PDB entry 6OX6 | X-ray diffraction, 2.17 A resolution | chains A and B

Chain A:
Name: Tas1
Source organism: Pseudomonas aeruginosa
Reference sequence: A0A232D9K2 (A0A232D9K2_PSEAI); residues 1-439 here correspond to UniProt positions 22-460 (UniProt number = residue number + 21)
Amino-acid sequence (439 residues; numbered 1 to 439; the number before each row is that of its first residue):
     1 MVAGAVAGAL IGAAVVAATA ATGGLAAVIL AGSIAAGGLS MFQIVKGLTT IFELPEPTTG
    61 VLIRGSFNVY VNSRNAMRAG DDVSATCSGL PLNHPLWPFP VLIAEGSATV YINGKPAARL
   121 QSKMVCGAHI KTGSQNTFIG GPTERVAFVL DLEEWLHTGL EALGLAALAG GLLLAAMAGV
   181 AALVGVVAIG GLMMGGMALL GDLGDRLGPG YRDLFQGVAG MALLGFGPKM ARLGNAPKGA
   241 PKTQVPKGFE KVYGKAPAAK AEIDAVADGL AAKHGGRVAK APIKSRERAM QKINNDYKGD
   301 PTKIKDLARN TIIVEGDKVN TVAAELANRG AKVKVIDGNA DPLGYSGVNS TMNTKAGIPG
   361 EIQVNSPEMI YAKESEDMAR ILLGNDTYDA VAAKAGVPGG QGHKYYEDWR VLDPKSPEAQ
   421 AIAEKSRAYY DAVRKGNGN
Disordered / not traced: 1-242, 437-439
Modified positions: Mse1, Mse41, Mse77, Mse124, Mse177, Mse193, Mse194, Mse197, Mse221, Mse230 (selenomethionine); Mse290, Mse352, Mse369, Mse378 (selenomethionine; parent Met)

Chain B:
Name: Pa14_01140
Source organism: Pseudomonas aeruginosa
Reference sequence: A0A090A233 (A0A090A233_PSEAI); numbering as in UniProt (aligned over 1-77)
Amino-acid sequence (77 residues; each row starts with the number of its first residue):
     1 MAIEKGEAFA RRDIYIDYDF EDVTYRWDHR QGTIHVRFYG EAESPEPVEH DNRLFNDALR
    61 FGREITREEY ETGFPKG
Disordered / not traced: 1

Interface between chain A and chain B:
Contacting residue pairs - 62 pairs, chain A then chain B:
  Lys292(A) - Arg53(B)
  Asn295(A) - Asn52(B)  hydrogen bond (backbone-side chain)
  Asp296(A) - Phe38(B)
  Asp296(A) - Asn52(B)  hydrogen bond
  Asp296(A) - Arg53(B)  salt bridge
  Asp296(A) - Leu54(B)  hydrogen bond (side chain-backbone)
  Tyr297(A) - Glu21(B)  hydrogen bond
  Tyr297(A) - Phe38(B)  hydrophobic
  Tyr297(A) - Arg53(B)  hydrogen bond
  Tyr297(A) - Leu54(B)  hydrophobic
  Lys298(A) - Val36(B)
  Lys298(A) - Ser44(B)
  Lys298(A) - Glu46(B)  salt bridge
  Lys298(A) - Pro47(B)  hydrogen bond (side chain-backbone)
  Lys298(A) - Val48(B)
  Lys303(A) - Phe38(B)
  Lys303(A) - Glu41(B)  salt bridge
  Lys305(A) - Glu21(B)  salt bridge
  Lys332(A) - Asp19(B)  salt bridge
  Lys332(A) - Phe20(B)
  Lys332(A) - Asp22(B)
  Lys334(A) - Tyr18(B)
  Lys334(A) - Phe20(B)
  Lys334(A) - Phe61(B)
  Ile336(A) - Phe61(B)  hydrophobic
  Ala340(A) - Ala2(B)
  Asp341(A) - Arg60(B)  salt bridge
  Asp341(A) - Phe61(B)
  Pro342(A) - Ala2(B)
  Pro342(A) - Arg60(B)
  Leu343(A) - Arg60(B)
  Tyr345(A) - Arg60(B)
  Asn349(A) - Phe20(B)
  Thr351(A) - Phe20(B)
  Tyr406(A) - Arg60(B)
  Trp409(A) - Lys5(B)  hydrogen bond (backbone-side chain)
  Trp409(A) - Asn56(B)
  Trp409(A) - Leu59(B)  hydrophobic
  Trp409(A) - Arg60(B)
  Arg410(A) - Lys5(B)  hydrogen bond (backbone-side chain)
  Arg410(A) - His50(B)
  Arg410(A) - Asp51(B)  hydrogen bond (side chain-backbone)
  Arg410(A) - Arg53(B)
  Arg410(A) - Asn56(B)
  Val411(A) - His50(B)  hydrogen bond (backbone-side chain)
  Val411(A) - Asp51(B)
  Leu412(A) - Lys5(B)  hydrogen bond (backbone-side chain)
  Leu412(A) - His50(B)
  Asp413(A) - Lys5(B)
  Asp413(A) - His50(B)  salt bridge
  Pro414(A) - Lys5(B)
  Pro414(A) - Gly6(B)  hydrogen bond (backbone-backbone)
  Pro414(A) - Phe9(B)
  Pro414(A) - Trp27(B)  hydrophobic
  Pro414(A) - His50(B)
  Lys415(A) - Gly6(B)
  Lys415(A) - Phe9(B)
  Lys415(A) - Ala10(B)
  Lys415(A) - Trp27(B)
  Lys415(A) - His29(B)  hydrogen bond (side chain-backbone)
  Ser416(A) - Gly6(B)
  Ala419(A) - Lys5(B)
Also at the interface, not in a pair above, chain A (30 interface residues in all): Val333, Ser350, Gln420
Also at the interface, not in a pair above, chain B (31 interface residues in all): Glu4, Ile34, Phe55

Summary:
The interface between chain A and chain B involves 30 residues on one side and 31 on the other, with 13
hydrogen bonds and 7 salt bridges. Polar contacts include Asp296(A)-Arg53(B), Lys298(A)-Glu46(B) and
Lys303(A)-Glu41(B).
Chain A is Tas1 and chain B is Pa14_01140, both from Pseudomonas aeruginosa; the structure, Crystal structure
of the complex between the Type VI effector Tas1 and its immunity protein, was determined by X-ray diffraction
(same publication as 6OTT).
